9DQN - chains B and I of the 4 polymer chains in the assembly; structure by X-ray diffraction, 2.99 A resolution.

Chain B:
Protein: Phosphosugar-binding transcriptional regulator
Organism: Streptococcus pneumoniae
UniProtKB: A0A4M6CQT5 (A0A4M6CQT5_STREE); residue numbers follow UniProt; this construct covers 1-283
Chain sequence (283 residues; row label = number of the first residue in the row):
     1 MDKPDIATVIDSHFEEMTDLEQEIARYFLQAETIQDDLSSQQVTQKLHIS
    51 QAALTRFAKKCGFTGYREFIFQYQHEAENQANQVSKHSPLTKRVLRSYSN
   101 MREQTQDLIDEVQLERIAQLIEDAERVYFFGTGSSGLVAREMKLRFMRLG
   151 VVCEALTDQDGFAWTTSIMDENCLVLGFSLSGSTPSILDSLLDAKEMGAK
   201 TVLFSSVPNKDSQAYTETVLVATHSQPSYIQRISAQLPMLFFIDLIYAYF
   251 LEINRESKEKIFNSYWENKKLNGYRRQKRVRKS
Disordered / not traced: 1-3, 274-283

Chain I:
Molecule: 18-nt DNA strand
Sequence (18 nucleotides; row label = number of the first residue in the row):
     1 TCTAAAAGTACTTTCAGA

Interface between chain B and chain I:
Contacting residue pairs - 13 pairs, chain B then chain I:
  Ser39(B) with DC11(I), phosphate contact
  Ser40(B) with DC11(I), hydrogen bond to the phosphate
  Gln51(B) with DC11(I), base contact; DT12(I), base contact
  Ala52(B) with DT13(I), base contact
  Thr55(B) with DT12(I), hydrogen bond to the phosphate
  Lys59(B) with DT13(I), salt bridge to the phosphate
  Gly65(B) with DT12(I), phosphate contact
  Tyr66(B) with DC11(I), sugar contact; DT12(I), hydrogen bond to the phosphate
  Arg67(B) with DA10(I), phosphate contact; DC11(I), hydrogen bond to the phosphate; DT12(I), hydrogen bond to the phosphate
Interface residues without a listed pair, chain B (11 interface residues in all): Thr64, Glu68

In short:
Chain B and chain I form an interface of 11 and 4 residues respectively, with 5 hydrogen bonds and 1 salt
bridge. Among the polar pairs are Ser40(B)-DC11(I), Thr55(B)-DT12(I) and Tyr66(B)-DT12(I).
Chain B is Phosphosugar-binding transcriptional regulator (Streptococcus pneumoniae) and chain I is an 18-nt
DNA strand; the structure, Nan Regulatory Protein (NanR) - DNA complex from Streptococcus pneumoniae, was
determined by X-ray diffraction.
